PDB entry 9K3N | electron microscopy, 2.59 A resolution | chains G and UC of the 300 polymer chains in the assembly

== Chain G (and UC) ==
Name: spike protein G
Source organism: Salmonella phage PJNS002
Notes: chain UC of this document is another copy of the same molecule, construct and numbering; everything in this record applies to it too
Chain sequence (177 residues; numbered 1 to 177; the number before each row is that of its first residue):
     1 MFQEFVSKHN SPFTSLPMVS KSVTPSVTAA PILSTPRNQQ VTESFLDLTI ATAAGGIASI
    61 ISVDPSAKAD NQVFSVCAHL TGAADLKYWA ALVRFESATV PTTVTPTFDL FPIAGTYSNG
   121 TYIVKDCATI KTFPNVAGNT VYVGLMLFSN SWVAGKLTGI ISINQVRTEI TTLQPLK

== How chain G and chain UC interact ==
Pairs across the interface (64):
  Phe5(G) with Met1(UC); Phe2(UC), hydrogen bond (backbone-backbone)
  Val6(G) with Phe2(UC); Gln3(UC); Glu4(UC)
  Ser7(G) with Met1(UC); Phe2(UC), hydrogen bond (backbone-backbone); Gln3(UC); Glu4(UC), hydrogen bond (backbone-backbone)
  Lys8(G) with Glu4(UC)
  His9(G) with Gln3(UC)
  Asn10(G) with Met1(UC), hydrogen bond (side chain-backbone); Phe2(UC); Gln3(UC)
  Asn71(G) with Phe13(UC); Thr171(UC), hydrogen bond (side chain-backbone); Thr172(UC); Leu173(UC), hydrogen bond (backbone-backbone)
  Gln72(G) with Thr172(UC); Leu173(UC)
  Val73(G) with Thr172(UC)
  Lys87(G) with Ala83(UC), hydrogen bond (side chain-backbone)
  Trp89(G) with His79(UC); Thr81(UC); Thr158(UC), hydrogen bond; Gly159(UC); Ile160(UC), hydrophobic
  Asp109(G) with Phe13(UC); Thr14(UC); Ser15(UC)
  Leu110(G) with Ser15(UC), hydrogen bond (backbone-side chain); Ser44(UC); Ile160(UC), hydrophobic
  Phe111(G) with Pro12(UC); Phe13(UC)
  Pro112(G) with Ser11(UC); Thr42(UC); Cys77(UC), hydrophobic; Ile160(UC); Ser162(UC)
  Ala114(G) with Ile123(UC), hydrophobic; Lys125(UC)
  Gly115(G) with Ile123(UC)
  Tyr117(G) with Ser118(UC); Thr121(UC)
  Ser118(G) with Ser118(UC), hydrogen bond (backbone-side chain)
  Asn119(G) with Asn119(UC), hydrogen bond
  Tyr122(G) with His79(UC)
  Asp126(G) with Lys125(UC), salt bridge
  Thr129(G) with Phe13(UC)
  Lys131(G) with Phe13(UC)
  Phe148(G) with Met18(UC), hydrophobic; Leu46(UC), hydrophobic
  Asn150(G) with Leu46(UC); Asp47(UC), hydrogen bond; Thr158(UC)
  Val166(G) with Gln3(UC)
  Arg167(G) with Pro175(UC)
  Thr168(G) with Pro175(UC)
  Glu169(G) with Phe5(UC); Pro175(UC); Leu176(UC)
  Ile170(G) with Met1(UC)
  Gln174(G) with Phe2(UC)
Other interface residues (no listed pair), chain G (40 interface residues in all): Glu4, Ala69, Tyr88, Ala90, Phe108, Ile113, Thr116, Thr172
Other interface residues (no listed pair), chain UC (38 interface residues in all): His9, Phe45, Gly82, Val124, Ile170

== In short ==
The interface between chain G and chain UC involves 40 residues on one side and 38 on the other; the contacts
include 12 hydrogen bonds and 1 salt bridge. Among the polar pairs are Asp126(G)-Lys125(UC), Asn10(G)-Met1(UC)
and Asn71(G)-Thr171(UC).
Both chains are spike protein G (Salmonella phage PJNS002). Entry 9K3N (The structure of Salmonella phage
PJNS002) was determined by electron microscopy (same publication as 9K3M).
